Entry 2QHL (X-ray diffraction, 1.56 A resolution); this record covers chain B.

== Chain B ==
Protein: Novel immune-type receptor 10
From: Ictalurus punctatus
Notes: fragment: Extracellular
UniProt: Q8UWK5 (Q8UWK5_ICTPU); residues 2-111 here correspond to UniProt positions 22-131 (UniProt number = residue number + 20)
Amino-acid sequence (111 residues; row label = number of the first residue in the row):
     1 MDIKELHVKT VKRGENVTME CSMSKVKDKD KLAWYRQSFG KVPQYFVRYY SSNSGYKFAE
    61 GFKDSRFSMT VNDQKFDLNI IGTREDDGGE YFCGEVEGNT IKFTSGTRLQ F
Disordered / not traced: 1
Differences from the reference sequence: expression tag (1)
Disulfide bonds: Cys21-Cys93
Reported in the primary citation:
  - mutagenesis - D30N: increased binding to 1G8
  - specificity-determining residues: Asp30

== Overview ==
From the paper: D30N increases binding to 1G8; the specificity determinant Asp30.
Chain B is Novel immune-type receptor 10 (Ictalurus punctatus); the structure, Crystal Structure of Novel
Immune-Type Receptor 10 Extracellular Fragment from Ictalurus punctatus, was determined by X-ray diffraction
together with 2QTE, 3B5T, 3BDB, 2QJD and 2QQQ from the same study.
